PDB entry 1WU4 | X-ray diffraction, 1.35 A resolution | chain A

# Chain A
Molecule: xylanase Y
From: Bacillus halodurans
Notes: EC 3.2.1.156
Reference sequence: Q9KB30 (Q9KB30_BACHD); numbering as in UniProt (aligned over 1-388)
Chain sequence (396 residues; row label = number of the first residue in the row):
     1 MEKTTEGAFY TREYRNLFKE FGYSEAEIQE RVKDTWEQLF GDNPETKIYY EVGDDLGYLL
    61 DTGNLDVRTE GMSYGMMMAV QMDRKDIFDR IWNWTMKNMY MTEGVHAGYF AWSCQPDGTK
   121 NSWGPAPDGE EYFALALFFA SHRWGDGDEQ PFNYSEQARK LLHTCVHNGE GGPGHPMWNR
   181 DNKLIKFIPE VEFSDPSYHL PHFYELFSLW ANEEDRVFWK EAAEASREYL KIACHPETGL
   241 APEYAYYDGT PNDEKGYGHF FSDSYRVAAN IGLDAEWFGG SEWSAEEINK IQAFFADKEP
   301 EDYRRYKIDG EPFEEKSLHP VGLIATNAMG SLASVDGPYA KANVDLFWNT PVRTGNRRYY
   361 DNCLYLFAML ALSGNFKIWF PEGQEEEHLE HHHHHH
Unresolved in the structure: 1-5, 45-46, 382-396
Differences from the reference sequence: engineered mutation Glu2 (Lys in Q9KB30); expression tag (389-396)
Swiss-Prot annotation at these positions:
  - active site: Glu70 (Proton donor), Asp263 (Proton acceptor)
  - mutagenesis: Glu70 (E70A: Activity is 0.01% of wild type), Asp128 (D128A: Activity is 0.4% of wild type), Tyr198 (Y198F: Has high levels of glycosynthase activity. Reduced hydrolase activity), Asp263 (D263A: Activity is 0.02% of wild type. Has glycosynthase activity; D263C/N: Has high levels of glycosynthase activity. Reduced hydrolase activity; D263G/L/P/S/T/V: Has glycosynthase activity)
Ion coordination: Ni2+: Glu27, Glu30, Asp253, His259

# In short
The Ni2+ site is built by Glu27, Glu30, Asp253 and His259. UniProt lists active-site residues Glu70 and Asp263
and 4 mutagenesis sites.
Chain A is xylanase Y (Bacillus halodurans); the structure, Crystal structure of reducing-end-xylose releasing
exo-oligoxylanase, was determined by X-ray diffraction together with 1WU5 and 1WU6 from the same study.
